PDB entry 2Y89 | X-ray diffraction, 2.50 A resolution | chain A

== Chain A ==
Protein: Phosphoribosyl isomerase A
From: Mycobacterium tuberculosis
Notes: EC 5.3.1.24, 5.3.1.16
Reference sequence: P60578 (HIS4_MYCTU); residues 2-245 here correspond to UniProt positions 1-244 (UniProt number = residue number - 1)
Amino-acid sequence (244 residues; each row starts with the number of its first residue):
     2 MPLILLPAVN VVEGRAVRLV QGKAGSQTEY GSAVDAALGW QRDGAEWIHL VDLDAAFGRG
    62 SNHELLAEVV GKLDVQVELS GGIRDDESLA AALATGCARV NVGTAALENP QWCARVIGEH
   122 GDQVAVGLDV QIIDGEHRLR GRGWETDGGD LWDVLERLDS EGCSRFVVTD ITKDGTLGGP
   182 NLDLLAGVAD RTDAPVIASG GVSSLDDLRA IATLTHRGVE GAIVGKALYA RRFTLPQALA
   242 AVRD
Disordered / not traced: 144-147
Differences from the reference sequence: engineered mutation N11 (Asp10 in P60578)
From the paper describing this entry:
  - mutagenesis - D175A: abolished catalytic activity
  - mutagenesis - R19A, T105A, D130A, R143A, T170A: decreased catalytic activity on ProFAR
  - mutagenesis - R143A: decreased catalytic activity on PRA
  - mutagenesis - W145A: abolished catalytic activity on ProFAR
  - mutagenesis - W145A: unchanged catalytic activity on PRA

== In short ==
The paper reports that R19A, T105A and D130A, among others, reduce catalytic activity on ProFAR; D175A
abolishes catalytic activity; 7 substitutions were tested in all.
Chain A is Phosphoribosyl isomerase A (Mycobacterium tuberculosis); the structure, Crystal structure of
mycobacterium tuberculosis phosphoribosyl isomerase A (VARIANT D11N), was determined by X-ray diffraction
together with 2Y85 and 2Y88 from the same study.
